6GZ2 - chain A; structure by X-ray diffraction, 1.94 A resolution.

# Chain A
Name: HTH-type transcriptional regulator LeuO
Source organism: Escherichia coli (strain K12)
Reference sequence: P10151 (LEUO_ECOLI); residues 109-314 here = UniProt positions 109-314
Chain sequence (215 residues; numbered 108 to 322; the number before each row is that of its first residue):
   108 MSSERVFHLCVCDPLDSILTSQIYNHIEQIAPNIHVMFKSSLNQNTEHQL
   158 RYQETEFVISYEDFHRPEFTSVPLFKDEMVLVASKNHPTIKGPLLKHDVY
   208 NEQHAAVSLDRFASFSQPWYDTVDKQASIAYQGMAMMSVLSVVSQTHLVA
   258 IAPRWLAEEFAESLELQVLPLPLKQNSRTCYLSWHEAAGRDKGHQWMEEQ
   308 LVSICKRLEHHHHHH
Unresolved in the structure: 108-111, 149-150, 295-296, 317-322
Construct notes: initiating methionine (108); engineered mutation D120 (Ser in P10151); expression tag (315-322)
Small-molecule neighbours: malonate ion (MLI): S251, Q252, E266, F267, S270, L271, E272
What the authors report for this chain:
  - conformationally variable residues (domain motion, order/disorder transition, side-chain flip): R112, Q151 to R158, R218
  - mutagenesis - P121D, L122E, I125E, Y168E, M244A, L263E: decreased signaling in response to Pcas
  - mutagenesis - T127I, S128P, H142R, Q210R, R218A, R218C, R218E, A237V, M244T, H254R: increased signaling
  - mutagenesis - C119D: increased signaling in response to Pcas
  - mutagenesis - C117D, C117S, C119S: decreased signaling
  - mutagenesis - F219E, M243E: unchanged signaling in response to Pcas-lacZ

# In short
Bound to chain A: malonate ion. The paper reports that T127I, S128P and H142R, among others, increase
signaling; conformational variability at R112, Q151 and R218; 22 substitutions were tested in all.
Chain A is HTH-type transcriptional regulator LeuO (Escherichia coli (strain K12)); the structure, Crystal
Structure of the LeuO Effector Binding Domain, was determined by X-ray diffraction together with 6GZ0 from the
same study.
